1AM9 - chains F and B of the 8 polymer chains in the assembly; structure by X-ray diffraction, 2.30 A resolution.

# Chain F
Molecule: 21-nt DNA strand
Sequence (21 nucleotides; numbered 18 to 38; the number before each row is that of its first residue):
    18 CATGAGATCA CCCCACTGCA A

# Chain B
Molecule: Protein (sterol regulatory element binding protein 1A)
From: Homo sapiens
Notes: fragment: dna binding domain; engineered mutation(s): C404S
UniProtKB: P36956 (SRBP1_HUMAN); residues 319-400 here = UniProt positions 319-400
Sequence (82 residues; row label = number of the first residue in the row):
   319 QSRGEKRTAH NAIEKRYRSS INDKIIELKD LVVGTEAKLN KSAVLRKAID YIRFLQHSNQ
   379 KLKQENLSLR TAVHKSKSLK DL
Unresolved in the structure: 319, 395-400

# Interface between chain F and chain B
Contacting residue pairs (17; chain F residue first):
  DT25(F) with Asn358(B), hydrogen bond to the phosphate
  DC26(F) with Asn358(B), phosphate contact; Lys359(B), hydrogen bond to the phosphate
  DA27(F) with Asn340(B), hydrogen bond to the phosphate; Lys359(B), salt bridge to the phosphate
  DC28(F) with Lys333(B), salt bridge to the phosphate; Arg336(B), salt bridge to the phosphate
  DC29(F) with Arg325(B), sugar contact; Asn329(B), hydrogen bond to the phosphate; Glu332(B), base contact; Arg336(B), base contact
  DC30(F) with Arg325(B), salt bridge to the phosphate; Asn329(B), hydrogen bond to the phosphate; Glu332(B), hydrogen bond to the base
  DC31(F) with Arg325(B), base contact; Glu332(B), hydrogen bond to the base
  DA32(F) with His328(B), base contact

# Summary
Chain F and chain B form an interface of 8 and 9 residues respectively; the contacts include 7 hydrogen bonds
and 4 salt bridges. Among the polar pairs are DC30(F)-Glu332(B), DC31(F)-Glu332(B) and DT25(F)-Asn358(B).
Chain F is a 21-nt DNA strand and chain B is Protein (sterol regulatory element binding protein 1A) (Homo
sapiens); the structure, Human srebp-1A bound to ldl receptor promoter, was determined by X-ray diffraction.
